PDB entry 6MDT | X-ray diffraction, 3.82 A resolution | chains G and L of the 6 polymer chains in the assembly

[Chain G]
Protein: Surface protein gp120
From: Human immunodeficiency virus 1
Reference sequence: B3UF58 (B3UF58_9HIV1); the construct lacks a stretch of the UniProt sequence and is renumbered around it, so the offset changes along the chain: 32-140 = UniProt 30-138; 151-185 = UniProt 153-187; 188-308 = UniProt 197-317; 311-321 = UniProt 318-328; 3 more segments
Chain sequence (482 residues; each row starts with the number of its first residue; note: 18 numbers in that range are skipped by the numbering (no residue carries them; nothing is unmodelled there); a row labelled like 140A-140N holds insertion residues (140A, then the next letters in order)):
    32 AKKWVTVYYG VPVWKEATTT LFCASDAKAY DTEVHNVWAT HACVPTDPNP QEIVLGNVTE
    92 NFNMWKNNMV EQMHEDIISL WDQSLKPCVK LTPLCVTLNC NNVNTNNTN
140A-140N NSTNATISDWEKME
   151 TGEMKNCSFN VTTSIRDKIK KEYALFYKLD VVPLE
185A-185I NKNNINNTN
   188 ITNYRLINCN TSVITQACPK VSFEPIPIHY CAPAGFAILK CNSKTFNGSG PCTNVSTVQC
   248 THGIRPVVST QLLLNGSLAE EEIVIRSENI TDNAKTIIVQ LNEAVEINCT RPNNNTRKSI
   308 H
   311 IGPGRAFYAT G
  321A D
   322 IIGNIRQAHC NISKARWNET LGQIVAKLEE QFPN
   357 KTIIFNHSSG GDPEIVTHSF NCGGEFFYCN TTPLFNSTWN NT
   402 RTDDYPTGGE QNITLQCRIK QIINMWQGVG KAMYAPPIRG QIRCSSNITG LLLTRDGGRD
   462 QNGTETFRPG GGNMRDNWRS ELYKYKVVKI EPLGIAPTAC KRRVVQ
Unresolved in the structure: 140A-140N, 185A-185I, 402-405
Disulfide bonds: Cys54-Cys74, Cys119-Cys205, Cys126-Cys196, Cys131-Cys157, Cys218-Cys247, Cys228-Cys239, Cys378-Cys445, Cys385-Cys418
Glycans and other covalent adducts: glycan linked to Asn88; N-acetylglucosamine (NAG) linked to Asn156, Asn160, Asn197, Asn234, Asn241, Asn276, Asn295, Asn301, Asn339, Asn355, Asn362, Asn386, Asn392, Asn396, Asn448
Differences from the reference sequence: conflict Cys501 (Ala505 in B3UF58)

[Chain L]
Protein: PGT124 Fab light chain
From: Homo sapiens
Notes: antibody fragment or engineered binder
Chain sequence (214 residues; each row starts with the number of its first residue; a row labelled like 67A-67C holds insertion residues (67A, then the next letters in order)):
     6 SYVSPLSVAL GETARISCGR QALGSRAVQW YQHKPGQAPI LLIYNNQDRP SGIPERFSGT
    66 PD
67A-67C INF
    68 GTTATLTISG VEVGDEADYY CHMWDSRS
95A-95C GFS
    96 WSFGGATRLT VLSQPKAAPS VTLFPPSSEE LQANKATLVC LISDFYPGAV TVAWKADSSP
   156 VKAGVETTTP SKQSNNKYAA SSYLSLTPEQ WKSHKSYSCQ VTHEGSTVEK TVAPTECS
Unresolved in the structure: 211-213
Disulfide bonds: Cys23-Cys88, Cys135-Cys194

[Interface between chain G and chain L]
Residue-residue contacts (13):
  Asn135(G) with Arg94(L)
  Thr136(G) with Arg94(L)
  Asn137(G) with Ser93(L); Arg94(L); Ser95(L); Gly95A(L)
  Ile322(G) with Arg94(L)
  Gly324(G) with Leu28(L); Arg94(L)
  Asn325(G) with Gly29(L); Ser30(L), hydrogen bond (side chain-backbone); Ser93(L), hydrogen bond
  Ile326(G) with Arg94(L)
Interface residues without a listed pair, chain G (8 interface residues in all): Ile323
Interface residues without a listed pair, chain L (8 interface residues in all): Phe67C

[Overview]
The chain G/chain L interface involves 8 residues from each chain; the contacts include 2 hydrogen bonds.
Polar contacts include Asn325(G)-Ser30(L) and Asn325(G)-Ser93(L). Covalently linked N-acetylglucosamine: at
Asn156(G), Asn160(G), Asn197(G), Asn234(G), Asn241(G) and Asn276(G) and 9 more.
Here chain G is Surface protein gp120 (Human immunodeficiency virus 1) and chain L is PGT124 Fab light chain
(Homo sapiens). Entry 6MDT (Crystal structure of the B41 SOSIP.664 Env trimer with PGT124 and 35O22 Fabs, in
P63 space ...) was determined by X-ray diffraction together with 6MCO and 6ME1 from the same study.
